3M8F - chains A and B; structure by X-ray diffraction, 2.80 A resolution.

Chain A (and B):
Name: Putative DNA-binding protein
From: Bacillus thuringiensis
Notes: fragment: TubR; chain B of this document is another copy of the same molecule, construct and numbering; everything in this record applies to it too
UniProt: Q8KNP2 (Q8KNP2_BACTI); numbering as in UniProt (aligned over 1-104)
Chain sequence (124 residues; row label = number of the first residue in the row; numbers below 1 keep their minus sign (Met-19 is residue -19)):
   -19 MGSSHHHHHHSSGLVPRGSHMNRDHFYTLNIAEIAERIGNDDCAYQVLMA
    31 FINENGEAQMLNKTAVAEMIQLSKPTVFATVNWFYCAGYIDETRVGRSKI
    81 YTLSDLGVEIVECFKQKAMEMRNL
Disordered / not traced: -19 to 4, 101-104 (chain B: -19 to 3, 103-104)
Construct notes: expression tag (-19 to 0); engineered mutation Trp63 (Ser in Q8KNP2)
Reported in the primary citation:
  - self-association interface (contacts with another copy of this molecule); pairs are residue here / residue on that copy: Trp63-Trp63 (pi stacking)
  - mutagenesis - K43A, R74A, R77A: abolished binding to DNA
  - mutagenesis - K79A: decreased binding to DNA

Chain A / chain B interface:
Pairs across the interface (45; chain A residue first):
  His5(A) - Asn10(B)
  His5(A) - Ile11(B)  hydrogen bond (backbone-backbone)
  His5(A) - Ala12(B)
  His5(A) - Glu89(B)  salt bridge
  His5(A) - Cys93(B)
  Phe6(A) - Leu9(B)
  Tyr7(A) - Tyr7(B)
  Tyr7(A) - Thr8(B)
  Tyr7(A) - Leu9(B)  hydrogen bond (backbone-backbone)
  Tyr7(A) - Ile11(B)  hydrophobic
  Tyr7(A) - Asp85(B)
  Tyr7(A) - Leu86(B)  hydrophobic
  Tyr7(A) - Glu89(B)
  Thr8(A) - Tyr7(B)
  Thr8(A) - Thr8(B)
  Leu9(A) - His5(B)
  Leu9(A) - Phe6(B)
  Leu9(A) - Tyr7(B)  hydrogen bond (backbone-backbone)
  Leu9(A) - Leu9(B)  hydrophobic
  Asn10(A) - Asp4(B)
  Asn10(A) - His5(B)
  Asn10(A) - Phe6(B)
  Ile11(A) - His5(B)  hydrogen bond (backbone-backbone)
  Ile11(A) - Tyr7(B)  hydrophobic
  Ala12(A) - Asp4(B)
  Ala12(A) - His5(B)
  Ile14(A) - Cys66(B)
  Ile14(A) - Ala67(B)
  Arg17(A) - Tyr65(B)  hydrogen bond (side chain-backbone)
  Arg17(A) - Gly68(B)
  Arg17(A) - Ile70(B)  hydrogen bond (side chain-backbone)
  Arg17(A) - Asp71(B)  salt bridge
  Ile18(A) - Cys66(B)  hydrophobic
  Trp63(A) - Trp63(B)
  Tyr65(A) - Arg17(B)
  Cys66(A) - Arg17(B)
  Cys66(A) - Trp63(B)  hydrophobic
  Ala67(A) - Ile14(B)
  Ala67(A) - Tyr69(B)
  Tyr69(A) - Ala67(B)
  Asp85(A) - Tyr7(B)
  Leu86(A) - Tyr7(B)  hydrogen bond (backbone-side chain)
  Glu89(A) - His5(B)
  Cys93(A) - His5(B)
  Gln96(A) - His5(B)  hydrogen bond
Other interface residues (no listed pair), chain A (23 interface residues in all): Asp21, Ile70
Other interface residues (no listed pair), chain B (26 interface residues in all): Ile18, Asp21, Gln96
The authors on this interface:
  - hot spots on chain B (mutagenesis) - A67R: decreased binding to Putative DNA-binding protein (chain B)
  - hot spots on chain B (mutagenesis) - A67W: unchanged binding to Putative DNA-binding protein (chain B)

Overview:
23 residues of chain A face 26 of chain B across their interface, with 8 hydrogen bonds and 2 salt bridges.
Among the polar pairs are His5(A)-Glu89(B), Arg17(A)-Asp71(B) and Arg17(A)-Tyr65(B). From the paper: K43A,
R74A and R77A of chain A abolish binding to DNA; a self-association interface involving Trp63(A); 6
substitutions were tested in all.
Chain A and chain B are both Putative DNA-binding protein (Bacillus thuringiensis); the structure, Protein
structure of type III plasmid segregation TubR mutant, was determined by X-ray diffraction (same publication
as 3M89, 3M8E, 3M8K and 3M9A).
